PDB entry 2UZS | X-ray diffraction, 2.46 A resolution | chain A

[Chain A]
Molecule: RAC-alpha serine/threonine-protein kinase
Organism: Homo sapiens
Notes: EC 2.7.11.1
UniProt: P31749 (AKT1_HUMAN); residues 1-123 here = UniProt positions 1-123
Sequence (125 residues; each row starts with the number of its first residue; numbers below 1 keep their minus sign (ACE-1 is residue -1)):
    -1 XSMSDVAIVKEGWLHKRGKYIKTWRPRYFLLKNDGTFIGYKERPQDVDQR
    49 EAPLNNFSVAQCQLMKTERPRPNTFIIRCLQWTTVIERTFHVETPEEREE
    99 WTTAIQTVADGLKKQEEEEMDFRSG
Disordered / not traced: 118-123
Modified positions: ACE (acetyl group) at position -1
Differences from the reference sequence: expression tag (-1 to 0); engineered mutation Lys17 (Glu in P31749)
Residues lining bound ligands: inositol-(1,3,4,5)-tetrakisphosphate (4IP): Lys14, Arg15, Gly16, Lys17, Tyr18, Ile19, Arg23, Arg25, Leu52, Asn53, Asn54, Phe55, Arg86
Swiss-Prot annotation at these positions:
  - binding site (1D-myo-inositol 1,3,4,5-tetrakisphosphate): Lys14 to Gly16, Tyr18, Ile19, Arg23 to Arg25, Asn53, Arg86
  - modified residue (N6-acetyllysine): Lys14, Lys20
  - natural variant: Lys17 (E17K: In PROTEUSS and breast cancer; this construct carries the variant), Arg25 (R25C: In CWS6)
  - mutagenesis: Lys8 (K8R: Substantial reduction of ubiquitination, phosphorylation at T-308 and S-473, AKT activation as well as IGF1-induced membrane recruitment ...), Lys14 (K14A: Impairs interaction with PtdIns(3,4,5)P3 and PtdIns(3,4)P2 ...), Lys20 (K20Q: Substantial reduction of phosphorylation at T-308 and S-473, reduced AKT activation, and reduced binding to PIP3 as well as IGF1-induced membrane recruitment. Loss of membrane localization ...), Arg25 (R25A: Impairs interaction with PtdIns(3,4,5)P3 and PtdIns(3,4)P2), Arg76 to Leu78 (Abolished binding to cyclin-A, preventing phosphorylation by CDK2), Arg86 (R86A: Impairs interaction with PtdIns(3,4,5)P3 and PtdIns(3,4)P2)

[Overview]
Chain A binds inositol-(1,3,4,5)-tetrakisphosphate. Curated annotation (UniProt) lists 10 residues binding
1D-myo-inositol 1,3,4,5-tetrakisphosphate and 8 mutagenesis sites.
Chain A is RAC-alpha serine/threonine-protein kinase (Homo sapiens); the structure, A transforming mutation in
the pleckstrin homology domain of AKT1 in cancer (AKT1-PH_E17K), was determined by X-ray diffraction,
deposited together with 2UZR.
